Entry 3PTX (X-ray diffraction, 3.00 A resolution); this record covers chains B and R of the 6 polymer chains in the assembly.

== Chain B ==
Molecule: Nucleoprotein
From: Vesicular stomatitis Indiana virus
UniProt: P03521 (NCAP_VSIVA); numbering as in UniProt (aligned over 2-422)
Sequence (421 residues; row label = number of the first residue in the row):
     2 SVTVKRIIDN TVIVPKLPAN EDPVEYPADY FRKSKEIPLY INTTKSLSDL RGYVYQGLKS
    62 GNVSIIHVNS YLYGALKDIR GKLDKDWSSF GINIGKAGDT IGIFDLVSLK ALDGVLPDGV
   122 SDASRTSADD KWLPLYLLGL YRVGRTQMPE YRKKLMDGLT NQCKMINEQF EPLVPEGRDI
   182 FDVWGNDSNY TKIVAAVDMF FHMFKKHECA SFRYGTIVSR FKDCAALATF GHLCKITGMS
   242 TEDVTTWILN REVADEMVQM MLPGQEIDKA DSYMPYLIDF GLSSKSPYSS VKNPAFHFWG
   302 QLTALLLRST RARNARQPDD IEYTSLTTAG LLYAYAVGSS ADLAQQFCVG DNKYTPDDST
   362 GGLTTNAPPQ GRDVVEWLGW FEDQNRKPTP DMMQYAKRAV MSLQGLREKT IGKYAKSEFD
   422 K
Not modelled in the structure: 359-364
Ion coordination: uranyl (VI) ion (5 sites), coordinated by Asp123, Glu253, Glu323, Asp343, Asp358, Asp384
Swiss-Prot annotation at these positions:
  - binding site (RNA): Arg143, Tyr152, Lys206, Arg214, Lys286, Arg317, Arg408
What the authors report for this chain:
  - binding site for the 45-nt RNA strand (chain R): Asn187

== Chain R ==
Molecule: 45-nt RNA strand
Sequence (45 nucleotides; each row starts with the number of its first residue):
     1 AAAAAAAAAA AAAAAAAAAA AAAAAAAAAA AAAAAAAAAA AAAAA
Ion coordination: uranyl (VI) ion (5 sites), coordinated by A5, A6, A15, A22, A24, A33, A42

== How chain B and chain R interact ==
Pairs across the interface (41; chain B residue first):
  Asp23(B) with A20(R), phosphate contact
  Arg143(B) with A26(R), salt bridge to the phosphate; A27(R), sugar contact
  Arg146(B) with A21(R), sugar contact
  Met149(B) with A24(R), sugar contact
  Glu151(B) with A24(R), sugar contact; A25(R), sugar contact; A26(R), phosphate contact
  Lys155(B) with A26(R), salt bridge to the phosphate
  Asn162(B) with A27(R), base contact
  Arg179(B) with A20(R), base contact; A21(R), base contact
  Asn187(B) with A18(R), base contact
  Ser212(B) with A27(R), base contact
  Arg214(B) with A27(R), sugar contact
  Tyr215(B) with A27(R), sugar contact
  Ile218(B) with A26(R), base contact; A27(R), phosphate contact; A28(R), phosphate contact
  Val219(B) with A26(R), base contact
  Asp224(B) with A20(R), hydrogen bond to the sugar; A21(R), phosphate contact; A22(R), phosphate contact
  Cys225(B) with A22(R), phosphate contact
  Ala226(B) with A22(R), hydrogen bond to the phosphate
  Ser285(B) with A20(R), sugar contact
  Lys286(B) with A20(R), salt bridge to the phosphate; A21(R), salt bridge to the phosphate
  Ser287(B) with A21(R), hydrogen bond to the phosphate
  Ser290(B) with A21(R), phosphate contact; A22(R), phosphate contact
  Ser291(B) with A22(R), hydrogen bond to the phosphate
  Val292(B) with A21(R), sugar contact; A22(R), phosphate contact
  Arg312(B) with A23(R), base contact
  Asn315(B) with A23(R), sugar contact
  Arg317(B) with A22(R), hydrogen bond to the sugar; A23(R), salt bridge to the phosphate
  Arg408(B) with A23(R), hydrogen bond to the phosphate; A24(R), salt bridge to the phosphate; A25(R), salt bridge to the phosphate
Also at the interface, not in a pair above, chain B (35 interface residues in all): Lys154, Lys165, Ala211, Ile279, Tyr289, His298, Ala316, Lys410
Also at the interface, not in a pair above, chain R (11 interface residues in all): A19

== Overview ==
35 residues of chain B and 11 residues of chain R are in contact, with 6 hydrogen bonds and 7 salt bridges.
Among the polar pairs are Asp224(B)-A20(R), Arg317(B)-A22(R) and Ala226(B)-A22(R). Curated annotation
(UniProt) lists 7 RNA-binding residues on chain B. From the paper: a binding site for the 45-nt RNA strand
(chain R) at Asn187(B).
Chain B is Nucleoprotein (Vesicular stomatitis Indiana virus) and chain R is a 45-nt RNA strand; the
structure, Crystal Structure of a vesicular stomatitis virus nucleocapsid-polyA complex, was determined by
X-ray diffraction together with 3PTO, 3PU0, 3PU1 and 3PU4 from the same study.
